PDB entry 2PI4 | X-ray diffraction, 2.50 A resolution | chains T and A of the 3 polymer chains in the assembly

[Chain T]
Molecule: 22-nt DNA strand
Sequence (22 nucleotides; numbered 1 to 22; the number before each row is that of its first residue):
     1 CTTCCTATAG TGAGTCGTAT TA

[Chain A]
Protein: DNA-directed RNA polymerase
From: Enterobacteria phage T7
Notes: EC 2.7.7.6
UniProtKB: P00573 (RPOL_BPT7); residues 6-883 here = UniProt positions 6-883
Chain sequence (878 residues; row label = number of the first residue in the row):
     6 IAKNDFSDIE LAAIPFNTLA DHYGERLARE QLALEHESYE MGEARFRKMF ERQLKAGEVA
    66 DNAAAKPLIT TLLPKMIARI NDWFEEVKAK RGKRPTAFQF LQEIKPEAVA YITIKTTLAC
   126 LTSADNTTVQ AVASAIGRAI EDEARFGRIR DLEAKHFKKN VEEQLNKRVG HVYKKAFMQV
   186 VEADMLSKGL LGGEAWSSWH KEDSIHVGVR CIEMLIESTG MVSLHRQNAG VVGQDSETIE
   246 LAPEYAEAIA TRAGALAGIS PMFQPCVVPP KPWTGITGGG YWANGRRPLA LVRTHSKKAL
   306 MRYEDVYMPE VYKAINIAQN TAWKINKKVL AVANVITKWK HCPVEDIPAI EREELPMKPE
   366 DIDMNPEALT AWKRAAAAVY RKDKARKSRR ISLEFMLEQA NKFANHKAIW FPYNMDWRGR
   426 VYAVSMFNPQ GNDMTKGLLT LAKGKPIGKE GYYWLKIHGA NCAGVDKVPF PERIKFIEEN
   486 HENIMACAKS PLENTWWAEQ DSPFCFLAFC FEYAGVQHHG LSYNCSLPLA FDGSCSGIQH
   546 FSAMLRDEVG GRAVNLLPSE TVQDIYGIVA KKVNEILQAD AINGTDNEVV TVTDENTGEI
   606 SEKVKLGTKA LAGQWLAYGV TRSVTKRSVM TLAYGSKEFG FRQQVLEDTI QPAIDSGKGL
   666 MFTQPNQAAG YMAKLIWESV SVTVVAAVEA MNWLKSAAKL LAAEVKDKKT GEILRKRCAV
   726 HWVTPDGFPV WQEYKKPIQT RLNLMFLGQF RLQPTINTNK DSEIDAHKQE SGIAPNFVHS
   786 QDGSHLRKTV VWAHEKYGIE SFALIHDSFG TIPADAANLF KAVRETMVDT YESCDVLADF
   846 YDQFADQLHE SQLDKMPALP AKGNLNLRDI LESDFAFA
Disordered / not traced: 56-71
Metal / ion sites: Mg2+ near Asp-537 (its only coordinating residue here)
Ligand contacts:
  - 3'-deoxy-guanosine-5'-triphosphate (GH3), molecule 1: Arg-394, Arg-425, Tyr-427, Gln-435, Gly-436, Asn-437, Ile-810, His-811
  - 3'-deoxy-guanosine-5'-triphosphate (GH3), molecule 2: Arg-425, Asp-471, Ser-539, Tyr-571, Arg-627, Lys-631, Arg-632, Met-635, Tyr-639, His-784, Asp-812
Curated features (UniProtKB/Swiss-Prot):
  - active site: Asp-537, Lys-631, Asp-812
From the paper describing this entry:
  - catalytic residues: Asp-537, Asp-812
  - binding site for 3'-deoxy-guanosine-5'-triphosphate: Arg-425, Tyr-427, Arg-627, Lys-631, Arg-632, His-784, His-811
  - specificity-determining residues: Lys-441, Asp-812 (proposed by the authors, not directly observed)
  - binding site for the 22-nt DNA strand (chain T): Tyr-639
  - specificity-determining residues: Arg-632
  - mutagenesis - R425A, Y427A: decreased catalytic activity (citing earlier work)
  - binding site for 3'-deoxy-guanosine-5'-triphosphate: Asp-812 (proposed by the authors, not directly observed)

[Chain T / chain A interface]
Pairs across the interface (66; chain T residue first):
  DT2(T) / Phe-644(A)  stacking on the base
  DT3(T) / Thr-636(A)  base contact
  DT3(T) / Gly-640(A)  sugar contact
  DT3(T) / Ser-641(A)  sugar contact
  DT3(T) / Gln-648(A)  base contact
  DT3(T) / Gln-649(A)  base contact
  DT3(T) / Glu-652(A)  base contact
  DC4(T) / Tyr-639(A)  stacking on the base
  DC4(T) / Lys-773(A)  salt bridge to the phosphate
  DC4(T) / Asn-781(A)  hydrogen bond to the phosphate
  DC4(T) / His-784(A)  hydrogen bond to the base
  DC5(T) / Trp-422(A)  phosphate contact
  DC5(T) / Arg-423(A)  hydrogen bond to the sugar
  DC5(T) / Tyr-427(A)  base contact
  DC5(T) / Tyr-739(A)  hydrogen bond to the phosphate
  DC5(T) / Asn-781(A)  sugar contact
  DT6(T) / Arg-298(A)  hydrogen bond to the phosphate
  DT6(T) / Trp-422(A)  phosphate contact
  DT6(T) / Tyr-427(A)  base contact
  DA7(T) / Arg-298(A)  salt bridge to the phosphate
  DA7(T) / His-300(A)  base contact
  DA7(T) / Asn-764(A)  base contact
  DT8(T) / Asn-762(A)  hydrogen bond to the base
  DT8(T) / Asn-764(A)  hydrogen bond to the base
  DA9(T) / Asn-131(A)  hydrogen bond to the phosphate
  DA9(T) / Gln-135(A)  base contact
  DA9(T) / Ser-139(A)  hydrogen bond to the base
  DA9(T) / Lys-206(A)  base contact
  DA9(T) / Gln-744(A)  phosphate contact
  DA9(T) / Thr-760(A)  sugar contact
  DA9(T) / Ile-761(A)  base contact
  DA9(T) / Asn-762(A)  hydrogen bond to the sugar
  DG10(T) / Val-237(A)  base contact
  DG10(T) / Asp-240(A)  hydrogen bond to the base
  DG10(T) / Gln-744(A)  hydrogen bond to the phosphate
  DG10(T) / Thr-760(A)  sugar contact
  DT11(T) / Gln-135(A)  hydrogen bond to the phosphate
  DT11(T) / Arg-231(A)  sugar contact
  DT11(T) / Asp-240(A)  sugar contact
  DT11(T) / Ser-241(A)  phosphate contact
  DT11(T) / Glu-242(A)  phosphate contact
  DT11(T) / Arg-746(A)  base contact
  DT11(T) / Gln-758(A)  phosphate contact
  DT11(T) / Thr-760(A)  hydrogen bond to the phosphate
  DG12(T) / Arg-231(A)  sugar contact
  DG12(T) / Glu-242(A)  phosphate contact
  DG12(T) / Arg-746(A)  hydrogen bond to the base
  DG12(T) / Phe-755(A)  phosphate contact
  DG12(T) / Arg-756(A)  sugar contact
  DG12(T) / Leu-757(A)  phosphate contact
  DG12(T) / Gln-758(A)  hydrogen bond to the phosphate
  DA13(T) / Phe-755(A)  phosphate contact
  DA13(T) / Arg-756(A)  hydrogen bond to the phosphate
  DA13(T) / Gln-758(A)  base contact
  DG14(T) / Arg-756(A)  hydrogen bond to the base
  DT15(T) / Arg-756(A)  hydrogen bond to the base
  DT20(T) / Gly-97(A)  base contact
  DT20(T) / Lys-98(A)  hydrogen bond to the base
  DT21(T) / Arg-96(A)  base contact
  DT21(T) / Gly-97(A)  hydrogen bond to the base
  DT21(T) / Arg-99(A)  salt bridge to the phosphate
  DA22(T) / Lys-93(A)  sugar contact
  DA22(T) / Ala-94(A)  sugar contact
  DA22(T) / Lys-95(A)  sugar contact
  DA22(T) / Arg-96(A)  sugar contact
  DA22(T) / Arg-99(A)  salt bridge to the phosphate
Also at the interface, not in a pair above, chain T (19 interface residues in all): DC1, DA19
Also at the interface, not in a pair above, chain A (53 interface residues in all): Ala-136, Trp-201, Gly-235, Val-236, Asp-421, Arg-632, Lys-700, Pro-759, Ser-776, Pro-780

[In short]
Chain T and chain A form an interface of 19 and 53 residues respectively, with 21 hydrogen bonds, 4 salt
bridges and 2 aromatic stacking contacts. Polar pairs include DC4(T)/His-784(A), DT8(T)/Asn-762(A) and
DT8(T)/Asn-764(A). Bound to chain A: 3'-deoxy-guanosine-5'-triphosphate. From the paper: catalytic residues
Asp-537(A) and Asp-812(A); R425A and Y427A of chain A reduce catalytic activity.
Here chain T is a 22-nt DNA strand and chain A is DNA-directed RNA polymerase (Enterobacteria phage T7). Entry
2PI4 (T7RNAP complexed with a phi10 protein and initiating GTPs) was determined by X-ray diffraction (same
publication as 2PI5).
